Entry 6XLN (electron microscopy, 2.80 A resolution); this record covers chains A and C of the 8 polymer chains in the assembly.

[Chain A]
Name: DNA-directed RNA polymerase subunit alpha
Source organism: Escherichia coli O157:H7
Notes: EC 2.7.7.6
UniProtKB: P0A7Z6 (RPOA_ECO57); residue numbers follow UniProt; this construct covers 1-329
Amino-acid sequence (329 residues; row label = number of the first residue in the row):
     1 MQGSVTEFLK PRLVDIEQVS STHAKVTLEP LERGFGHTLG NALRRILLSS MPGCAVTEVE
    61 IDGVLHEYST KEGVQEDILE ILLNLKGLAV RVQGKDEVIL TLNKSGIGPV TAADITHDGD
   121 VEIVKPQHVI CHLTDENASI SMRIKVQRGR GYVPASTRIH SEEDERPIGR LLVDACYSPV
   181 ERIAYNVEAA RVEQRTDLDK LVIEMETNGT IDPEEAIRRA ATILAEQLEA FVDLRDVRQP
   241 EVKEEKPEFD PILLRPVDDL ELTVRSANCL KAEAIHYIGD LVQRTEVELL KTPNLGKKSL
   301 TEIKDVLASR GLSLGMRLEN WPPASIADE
Disordered / not traced: 1-4, 236-329

[Chain C]
Name: DNA-directed RNA polymerase subunit beta
Source organism: Escherichia coli O157:H7
Notes: EC 2.7.7.6
UniProtKB: B7MIX3 (RPOB_ECO45); numbering as in UniProt (aligned over 1-1342)
Amino-acid sequence (1342 residues; numbered 1 to 1342; the number before each row is that of its first residue):
     1 MVYSYTEKKR IRKDFGKRPQ VLDVPYLLSI QLDSFQKFIE QDPEGQYGLE AAFRSVFPIQ
    61 SYSGNSELQY VSYRLGEPVF DVQECQIRGV TYSAPLRVKL RLVIYEREAP EGTVKDIKEQ
   121 EVYMGEIPLM TDNGTFVING TERVIVSQLH RSPGVFFDSD KGKTHSSGKV LYNARIIPYR
   181 GSWLDFEFDP KDNLFVRIDR RRKLPATIIL RALNYTTEQI LDLFFEKVIF EIRDNKLQME
   241 LVPERLRGET ASFDIEANGK VYVEKGRRIT ARHIRQLEKD DVKLIEVPVE YIAGKVVAKD
   301 YIDESTGELI CAANMELSLD LLAKLSQSGH KRIETLFTND LDHGPYISET LRVDPTNDRL
   361 SALVEIYRMM RPGEPPTREA AESLFENLFF SEDRYDLSAV GRMKFNRSLL REEIEGSGIL
   421 SKDDIIDVMK KLIDIRNGKG EVDDIDHLGN RRIRSVGEMA ENQFRVGLVR VERAVKERLS
   481 LGDLDTLMPQ DMINAKPISA AVKEFFGSSQ LSQFMDQNNP LSEITHKRRI SALGPGGLTR
   541 ERAGFEVRDV HPTHYGRVCP IETPEGPNIG LINSLSVYAQ TNEYGFLETP YRKVTDGVVT
   601 DEIHYLSAIE EGNYVIAQAN SNLDEEGHFV EDLVTCRSKG ESSLFSRDQV DYMDVSTQQV
   661 VSVGASLIPF LEHDDANRAL MGANMQRQAV PTLRADKPLV GTGMERAVAV DSGVTAVAKR
   721 GGVVQYVDAS RIVIKVNEDE MYPGEAGIDI YNLTKYTRSN QNTCINQMPC VSLGEPVERG
   781 DVLADGPSTD LGELALGQNM RVAFMPWNGY NFEDSILVSE RVVQEDRFTT IHIQELACVS
   841 RDTKLGPEEI TADIPNVGEA ALSKLDESGI VYIGAEVTGG DILVGKVTPK GETQLTPEEK
   901 LLRAIFGEKA SDVKDSSLRV PNGVSGTVID VQVFTRDGVE KDKRALEIEE MQLKQAKKDL
   961 SEELQILEAG LFSRIRAVLV AGGVEAEKLD KLPRDRWLEL GLTDEEKQNQ LEQLAEQYDE
  1021 LKHEFEKKLE AKRRKITQGD DLAPGVLKIV KVYLAVKRRI QPGDKMAGRH GNKGVISKIN
  1081 PIEDMPYDEN GTPVDIVLNP LGVPSRMNIG QILETHLGMA AKGIGDKINA MLKQQQEVAK
  1141 LREFIQRAYD LGADVRQKVD LSTFSDEEVM RLAENLRKGM PIATPVFDGA KEAEIKELLK
  1201 LGDLPTSGQI RLYDGRTGEQ FERPVTVGYM YMLKLNHLVD DKMHARSTGS YSLVTQQPLG
  1261 GKAQFGGQRF GEMEVWALEA YGAAYTLQEM LTVKSDDVNG RTKMYKNIVD GNHQMEPGMP
  1321 ESFNVLLKEI RSLGINIELE DE
Disordered / not traced: 1-2, 1342
Swiss-Prot annotation at these positions:
  - modified residue (N6-acetyllysine): Lys-1022, Lys-1200
Small-molecule neighbours:
  - chapso (1N7), molecule 1: Gln-46, Tyr-47, Tyr-179, Asp-396, Ser-398, Ala-399, Val-400, Arg-452, Glu-458, Glu-461, Arg-465, Glu-583, Tyr-584
  - chapso (1N7), molecule 2: Gln-725, Tyr-726, Arg-731, Glu-962, Gln-965, Ile-966, Ala-969

[Interface between chain A and chain C]
Residue-residue contacts - 74 pairs, chain A then chain C:
  Asn-41(A) / Gly-1215(C)
  Asn-41(A) / Arg-1216(C)  hydrogen bond (side chain-backbone)
  Asn-41(A) / Thr-1217(C)
  Asn-41(A) / Gly-1218(C)
  Arg-44(A) / Glu-1083(C)
  Arg-44(A) / Tyr-1087(C)
  Arg-44(A) / Gly-1091(C)
  Arg-45(A) / Glu-1083(C)
  Arg-45(A) / Asp-1084(C)  salt bridge
  Arg-45(A) / Gly-1215(C)  hydrogen bond (side chain-backbone)
  Arg-45(A) / Arg-1216(C)
  Leu-48(A) / Glu-1083(C)
  Ser-49(A) / Glu-1083(C)
  His-66(A) / Ile-873(C)
  His-66(A) / Gly-874(C)
  His-66(A) / Thr-927(C)
  His-66(A) / Ile-929(C)
  Glu-67(A) / Lys-1057(C)  salt bridge
  Tyr-68(A) / Tyr-756(C)
  Tyr-68(A) / Ile-831(C)  hydrophobic
  Tyr-68(A) / Thr-927(C)
  Tyr-68(A) / Ile-929(C)  hydrophobic
  Tyr-68(A) / Ala-1055(C)  hydrophobic
  Tyr-68(A) / Lys-1057(C)
  Ser-69(A) / Tyr-756(C)
  Thr-70(A) / Ala-729(C)
  Thr-70(A) / Lys-755(C)
  Lys-71(A) / Asp-728(C)
  Glu-72(A) / Asp-728(C)
  Glu-72(A) / Lys-958(C)  salt bridge
  Glu-72(A) / Glu-962(C)
  Gly-73(A) / Tyr-726(C)
  Gly-73(A) / Asp-728(C)  hydrogen bond (backbone-side chain)
  Val-74(A) / Asp-728(C)
  Val-74(A) / Ala-729(C)  hydrogen bond (backbone-backbone)
  Gln-75(A) / Ala-729(C)
  Gln-75(A) / Pro-769(C)
  Glu-76(A) / Ala-729(C)
  Asp-77(A) / Ala-729(C)
  Asp-77(A) / Lys-755(C)  salt bridge
  Asp-77(A) / Tyr-756(C)
  Asp-77(A) / Asn-766(C)
  Asp-77(A) / Met-768(C)
  Leu-79(A) / Leu-693(C)  hydrophobic
  Leu-79(A) / Tyr-756(C)
  Leu-79(A) / Ile-831(C)  hydrophobic
  Leu-79(A) / Lys-1057(C)
  Glu-80(A) / Arg-694(C)
  Glu-80(A) / Met-768(C)
  Leu-83(A) / Arg-694(C)
  Asn-84(A) / Arg-694(C)
  Lys-86(A) / Gln-824(C)
  Lys-86(A) / Asp-826(C)  salt bridge
  Ile-107(A) / Leu-773(C)  hydrophobic
  Thr-134(A) / Tyr-726(C)
  Thr-134(A) / Val-727(C)  hydrogen bond (side chain-backbone)
  Tyr-152(A) / Val-823(C)
  Tyr-152(A) / Gln-824(C)
  Tyr-152(A) / Arg-1059(C)  hydrogen bond
  Pro-154(A) / Arg-1059(C)
  Arg-166(A) / Glu-876(C)
  Ile-168(A) / Tyr-872(C)  hydrophobic
  Ile-168(A) / Ile-873(C)
  Ile-168(A) / Gly-874(C)
  Ile-168(A) / Ala-875(C)  hydrophobic
  Glu-181(A) / Arg-821(C)  hydrogen bond (backbone-side chain)
  Arg-182(A) / Asn-1090(C)  hydrogen bond (side chain-backbone)
  Arg-182(A) / Gly-1091(C)
  Ile-183(A) / Gly-1091(C)
  Ala-184(A) / Asn-1090(C)
  Ala-184(A) / Gly-1091(C)
  Tyr-185(A) / Tyr-1087(C)  hydrogen bond
  Tyr-185(A) / Gly-1218(C)
  Glu-204(A) / Asn-1090(C)
Also at the interface, not in a pair above, chain A (39 interface residues in all): Leu-65, Asp-135, Ser-156, Asp-174, Cys-176
Also at the interface, not in a pair above, chain C (45 interface residues in all): Ser-730, Val-771, Ser-772, Val-928, Ile-1082, Glu-1089, Thr-1092

[Summary]
39 residues of chain A face 45 of chain C across their interface; the contacts include 9 hydrogen bonds and 5
salt bridges. Among the polar pairs are Arg-45(A)/Asp-1084(C), Glu-67(A)/Lys-1057(C) and Glu-72(A)/Lys-958(C).
Bound to chain C: chapso.
Chain A is DNA-directed RNA polymerase subunit alpha and chain C is DNA-directed RNA polymerase subunit beta,
both from Escherichia coli O157:H7; the structure, Cryo-EM structure of E. coli RNAP-DNA elongation complex 2
(RDe2) in EcmrR-dependent transcription, was determined by electron microscopy, deposited together with 6XL5,
6XL6, 6XL9, 6XLA, 6XLJ, 6XLK, 6XLL and 6XLM.
